PDB entry 4WZA | X-ray diffraction, 1.90 A resolution | chains B and E of the 8 polymer chains in the assembly

== Chain B ==
Molecule: Nitrogenase molybdenum-iron protein beta chain
Source organism: Azotobacter vinelandii
Notes: EC 1.18.6.1
UniProt: P07329 (NIFK_AZOVI); residue numbers follow UniProt; this construct covers 2-523
Chain sequence (522 residues; numbered 2 to 523; the number before each row is that of its first residue):
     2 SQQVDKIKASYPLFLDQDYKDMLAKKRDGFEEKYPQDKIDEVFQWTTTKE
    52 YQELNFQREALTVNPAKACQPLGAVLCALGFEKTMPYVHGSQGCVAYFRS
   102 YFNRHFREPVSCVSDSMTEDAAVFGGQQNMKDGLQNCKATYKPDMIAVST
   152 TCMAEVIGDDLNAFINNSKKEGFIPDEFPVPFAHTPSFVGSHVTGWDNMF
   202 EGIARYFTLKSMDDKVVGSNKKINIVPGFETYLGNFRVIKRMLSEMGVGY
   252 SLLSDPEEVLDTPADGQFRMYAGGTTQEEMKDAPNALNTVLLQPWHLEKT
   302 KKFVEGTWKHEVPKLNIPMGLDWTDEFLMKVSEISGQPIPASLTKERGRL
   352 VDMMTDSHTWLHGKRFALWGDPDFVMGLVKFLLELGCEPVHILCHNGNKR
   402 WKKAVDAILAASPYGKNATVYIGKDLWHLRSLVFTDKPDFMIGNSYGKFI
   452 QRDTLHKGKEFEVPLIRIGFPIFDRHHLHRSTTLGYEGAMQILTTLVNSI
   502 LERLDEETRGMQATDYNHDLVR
Ion coordination: fe(8)-S(7) cluster Fe: Cys-70, Cys-95, Cys-153 (shared with 3 residues of chain A); Fe ion site 1: Arg-108, Glu-109 (shared with 2 residues of chain D); Fe ion site 2: Asp-353, Asp-357 (shared with 2 residues of chain D)
Residues lining bound ligands: fe(8)-S(7) cluster (CLF): Cys-70, Pro-72, Ser-92, Gly-94, Cys-95, Tyr-98, Phe-99, Thr-152, Cys-153, Ser-188
UniProt features mapped onto this chain:
  - binding site ([8Fe-7S] cluster): Cys-70, Cys-95, Cys-153, Ser-188

== Chain E ==
Molecule: Nitrogenase iron protein 1
Source organism: Azotobacter vinelandii
Notes: EC 1.18.6.1
UniProt: P00459 (NIFH1_AZOVI); residues 1-276 here correspond to UniProt positions 2-277 (UniProt number = residue number + 1)
Chain sequence (276 residues; row label = number of the first residue in the row):
     1 AMRQCAIYGKGGIGKSTTTQNLVAALAEMGKKVMIVGCDPKADSTRLILH
    51 SKAQNTIMEMAAEAGTVEDLELEDVLKAGYGGVKCVESGGPEPGVGCAGR
   101 GVITAINFLEEEGAYEDDLDFVFYDVLGDVVCGGFAMPIRENKAQEIYIV
   151 CSGEMMAMYAANNISKGIVKYANSGSVRLGGLICNSRNTDREDELIIALA
   201 NKLGTQMIHFVPRDNVVQRAEIRRMTVIEYDPKAKQADEYRALARKVVDN
   251 KLLVIPNPITMDELEELLMEFGIMEV
Ion coordination: Mg2+: Ser-16 (together with ADP); 4Fe-4S cluster Fe: Cys-97, Cys-132 (shared with 2 residues of chain F)
Residues lining bound ligands:
  - AMP-PCP (ACP; phosphomethylphosphonic acid adenylate ester): Lys-10, Asp-129, Met-155, Met-156
  - ADP (adenosine-5'-diphosphate): Lys-10, Gly-11, Gly-12, Ile-13, Gly-14, Lys-15, Ser-16, Thr-17, Asp-43, Asn-185, Val-211, Pro-212, Arg-213, Asp-214, Val-217, Glu-221, Gln-236, Tyr-240
  - 4Fe-4S cluster (SF4): Cys-97, Ala-98, Gly-99, Val-131, Cys-132
UniProt features mapped onto this chain:
  - binding site (ATP): Gly-9 to Ser-16
  - binding site ([4Fe-4S] cluster): Cys-97, Cys-132
  - modified residue: Arg-100 (ADP-ribosylarginine)
What the authors report for this chain:
  - conformationally variable residues (loop rearrangement): Asp-129 to Val-130

== Chain B / chain E interface ==
Pairs across the interface - 22 pairs, chain B then chain E:
  Glu-120(B) / Val-67(E)
  Glu-120(B) / Arg-100(E)  salt bridge
  Glu-120(B) / Thr-104(E)  hydrogen bond
  Asp-121(B) / Gly-65(E)
  Ala-123(B) / Gly-96(E)
  Ala-123(B) / Cys-97(E)  hydrogen bond (backbone-backbone)
  Val-124(B) / Met-58(E)  hydrophobic
  Val-124(B) / Pro-91(E)
  Val-124(B) / Gly-96(E)
  Val-124(B) / Cys-97(E)  hydrogen bond (backbone-backbone)
  Val-124(B) / Arg-100(E)
  Val-124(B) / Gly-101(E)
  Phe-125(B) / Met-58(E)
  Phe-125(B) / Glu-59(E)
  Phe-125(B) / Gly-90(E)
  Phe-125(B) / Pro-91(E)  hydrophobic
  Phe-125(B) / Val-95(E)
  Phe-125(B) / Gly-96(E)
  Gly-126(B) / Gly-96(E)
  Ile-158(B) / Gly-96(E)
  Ile-158(B) / Cys-97(E)  hydrophobic
  Phe-165(B) / Val-95(E)  hydrophobic
Interface residues without a listed pair, chain E (13 interface residues in all): Ala-62

== In short ==
The interface between chain B and chain E involves 8 residues on one side and 13 on the other, with 3 hydrogen
bonds and 1 salt bridge. Polar pairs include Glu-120(B)/Arg-100(E), Glu-120(B)/Thr-104(E) and
Ala-123(B)/Cys-97(E). Chain B binds fe(8)-S(7) cluster. Bound to chain E: 4Fe-4S cluster, ADP and AMP-PCP. The
paper reports conformational variability at Asp-129(E).
Here chain B is Nitrogenase molybdenum-iron protein beta chain and chain E is Nitrogenase iron protein 1, both
from Azotobacter vinelandii. Entry 4WZA (Asymmetric Nucleotide Binding in the Nitrogenase Complex) was
determined by X-ray diffraction.
